Entry 8JNS (electron microscopy, 4.20 A resolution (low resolution: residue-level contacts below are approximate; hydrogen-bond / salt-bridge calls are withheld)); this record covers chains A and D of the 9 polymer chains in the assembly.

[Chain A (and D)]
Molecule: Cell death protein 4
From: Caenorhabditis elegans
Notes: chain D of this document is another copy of the same molecule, construct and numbering; everything in this record applies to it too
UniProt: P30429 (CED4_CAEEL), isoform P30429-2; residues 1-549 here = UniProt positions 1-549
Sequence (549 residues; numbered 1 to 549; the number before each row is that of its first residue):
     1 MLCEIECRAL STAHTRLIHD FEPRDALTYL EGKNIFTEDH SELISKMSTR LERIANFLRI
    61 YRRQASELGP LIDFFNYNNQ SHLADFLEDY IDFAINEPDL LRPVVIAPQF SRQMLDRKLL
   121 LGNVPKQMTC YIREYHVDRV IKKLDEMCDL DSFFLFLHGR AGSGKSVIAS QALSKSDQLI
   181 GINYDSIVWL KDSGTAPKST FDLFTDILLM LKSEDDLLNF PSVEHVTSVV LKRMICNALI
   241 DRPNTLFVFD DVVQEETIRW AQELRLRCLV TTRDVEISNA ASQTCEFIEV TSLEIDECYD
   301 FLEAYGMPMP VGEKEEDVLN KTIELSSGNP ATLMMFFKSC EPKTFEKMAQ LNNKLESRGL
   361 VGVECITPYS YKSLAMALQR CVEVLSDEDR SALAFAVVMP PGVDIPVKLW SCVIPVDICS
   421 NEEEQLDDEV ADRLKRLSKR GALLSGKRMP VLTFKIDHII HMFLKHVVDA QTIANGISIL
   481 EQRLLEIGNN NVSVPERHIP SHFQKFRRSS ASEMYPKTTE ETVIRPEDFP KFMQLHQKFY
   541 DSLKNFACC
Not modelled in the structure: 417-423, 488-520, 544-549 (chain D: 1-111, 417-423, 488-520, 544-549)
Ion coordination: Mg2+: Ser166 (together with ATP)
Small-molecule neighbours: ATP (adenosine-5'-triphosphate): Met128, Tyr131, Arg160, Ala161, Gly162, Ser163, Gly164, Lys165, Ser166, Val167, Gln171, Arg273, Phe301, Tyr305, Pro330, Ala331, Met334, Thr367, Pro368, Tyr369
Curated features (UniProtKB/Swiss-Prot):
  - binding site (ATP): Tyr131, Gly162, Gly164, Lys165, Ser166, Val167, Arg273, Thr367, Tyr369
  - binding site (Mg(2+)): Ser166
  - mutagenesis: Gln80 to Cys549 (In n1162; reduces the number of apoptotic corpses and restores the number of male tail rays in an icd-1 RNAi background), Val230 (V230D: Loss of dimerization without affecting interaction with ced-9, loss of ced-3 activation and severe reduction in the number of cell corpses in embryos in a ced-1 mutant background ...), Arg233 (R233E: Severe reduction in the number of cell corpses in embryos in a ced-1 mutant background ...), Met234 (M234E: Loss of dimerization without affecting interaction with ced-9, loss of ced-3 activation and severe reduction in the number of cell corpses in embryos in a ced-1 mutant background ...), Asp250 to Asp251 (Severe reduction in the number of cell corpses in embryos in a ced-1 mutant background), Ile258 (I258N: In n1948; no effect on the interaction with mac-1), Ala394 (A394W: Reduced interaction with ced-3)

[How chain A and chain D interact]
Pairs across the interface (39):
  Met1(A) with Arg117(D)
  Ser66(A) with Met114(D)
  His225(A) with Phe220(D)
  Val226(A) with Phe220(D)
  Val229(A) with Asn123(D); Leu190(D); Asp206(D); Met210(D)
  Val230(A) with Leu209(D); Leu217(D)
  Arg233(A) with Leu121(D); Glu214(D)
  Met234(A) with Leu217(D)
  Cys236(A) with Leu120(D); Leu121(D)
  Asn237(A) with Leu121(D); Glu214(D)
  Ile240(A) with Arg117(D)
  Arg259(A) with Thr367(D); Pro368(D); Tyr369(D)
  Gln262(A) with Lys126(D)
  Glu263(A) with Leu120(D)
  Arg265(A) with Leu119(D); Leu120(D); Pro125(D); Lys126(D); Gln127(D)
  Glu276(A) with Ile366(D)
  Asn279(A) with Ile366(D); Thr367(D); Pro368(D)
  Ala280(A) with Pro368(D)
  Ser282(A) with Lys126(D); Met128(D); Pro368(D)
  Gln283(A) with Lys126(D)
  Glu429(A) with Lys354(D); Arg358(D)
Also at the interface, not in a pair above, chain A (28 interface residues in all): Cys3, Arg63, Thr227, Leu239, Leu264, Asp432, Arg448
Also at the interface, not in a pair above, chain D (31 interface residues in all): Gln113, Asp116, Val124, Ser174, Lys212, Asp215, Lys338, Pro342

[In short]
Chain A and chain D form an interface of 28 and 31 residues respectively. Ligands of chain A: ATP. Curated
annotation (UniProt) lists 9 ATP-binding residues, Mg2+-binding residue Ser166(A) and 9 mutagenesis sites on
chain A.
Chain A and chain D are both Cell death protein 4 (Caenorhabditis elegans); the structure, cryo-EM structure
of a CED-4 hexamer, was determined by electron microscopy (same publication as 8JO0 and 8JOL).
